Entry 8P8F (X-ray diffraction, 1.80 A resolution); this record covers chains A and B.

[Chain A (and B)]
Name: Lipase
Organism: Sphingomonas sp
Notes: chain B of this document is another copy of the same molecule, construct and numbering; everything in this record applies to it too
UniProtKB: A0A0N7I173 (A0A0N7I173_SPHMC); numbering as in UniProt (aligned over 1-315)
Amino-acid sequence (329 residues; numbered -13 to 315; the number before each row is that of its first residue; numbers below 1 keep their minus sign (Met-13 is residue -13)):
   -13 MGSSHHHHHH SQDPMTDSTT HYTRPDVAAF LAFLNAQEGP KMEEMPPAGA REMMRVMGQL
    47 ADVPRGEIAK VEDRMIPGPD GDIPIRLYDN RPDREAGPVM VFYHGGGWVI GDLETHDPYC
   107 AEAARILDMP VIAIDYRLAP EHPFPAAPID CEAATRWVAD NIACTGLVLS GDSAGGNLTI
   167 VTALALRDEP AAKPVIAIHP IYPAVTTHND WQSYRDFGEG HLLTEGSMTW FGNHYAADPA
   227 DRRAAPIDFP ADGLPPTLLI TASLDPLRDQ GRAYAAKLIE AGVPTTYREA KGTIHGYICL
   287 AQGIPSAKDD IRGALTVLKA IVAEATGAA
Not modelled in the structure: -13 to 5, 315
Differences from the reference sequence: initiating methionine (-13); expression tag (-12 to 0); conflict Ile120 (Val in A0A0N7I173)
Glycans and other covalent adducts: N-(phenylmethyl)pyridine-2-carboxamide (XBW) linked to Ser159
Residues lining bound ligands: N-(phenylmethyl)pyridine-2-carboxamide (XBW): Met40, Gly91, Gly92, Gly93, Trp94, Asp158, Ala160, Ala190, Leu208, Leu209, Met214, Phe217, Leu253, His281, Gly282
What the authors report for this chain:
  - binding site for N-(phenylmethyl)pyridine-2-carboxamide: Gly92, Gly93, Ser159, Ala160
  - catalytic residues: Gly92, Gly93, Ala160
  - catalytic residues: Asp158 (proposed by the authors, not directly observed)
  - mutagenesis - D158I: abolished catalytic activity
  - mutagenesis - D158I: unchanged expression
  - mutagenesis - D158E: unchanged catalytic activity
  - mutagenesis - D158N, D158S, D158T: decreased catalytic activity

[How chain A and chain B interact]
Pairs across the interface (28):
  Arg258(A) - Ile265(B)
  Arg258(A) - Glu266(B)  hydrogen bond (side chain-backbone)
  Arg258(A) - Gly268(B)
  Ala261(A) - Ile265(B)  hydrophobic
  Ala262(A) - Ala262(B)  hydrophobic
  Ile265(A) - Arg258(B)
  Ile265(A) - Ala261(B)  hydrophobic
  Ile265(A) - Ile265(B)  hydrophobic
  Ile265(A) - Tyr273(B)  hydrophobic
  Glu266(A) - Arg258(B)  hydrogen bond (backbone-side chain)
  Glu266(A) - Ala262(B)
  Gly268(A) - Arg258(B)
  Gly268(A) - Glu275(B)
  Gly268(A) - Lys277(B)  hydrogen bond (backbone-side chain)
  Val269(A) - Tyr273(B)
  Pro270(A) - Tyr273(B)
  Thr271(A) - Thr272(B)
  Thr271(A) - Tyr273(B)  hydrogen bond (backbone-backbone)
  Thr272(A) - Thr271(B)
  Thr272(A) - Thr272(B)
  Tyr273(A) - Ile265(B)  hydrophobic
  Tyr273(A) - Val269(B)
  Tyr273(A) - Pro270(B)
  Tyr273(A) - Thr271(B)  hydrogen bond (backbone-backbone)
  Arg274(A) - Glu310(B)  salt bridge
  Glu275(A) - Gly268(B)
  Lys277(A) - Gly268(B)  hydrogen bond (side chain-backbone)
  Glu310(A) - Arg274(B)  salt bridge
Other interface residues (no listed pair), chain A (17 interface residues in all): Ala267, Gly299
Other interface residues (no listed pair), chain B (17 interface residues in all): Ala259, Ala267

[Summary]
The chain A/chain B interface involves 17 residues from each chain, with 6 hydrogen bonds and 2 salt bridges.
Polar pairs include Arg274(A)-Glu310(B), Arg258(A)-Glu266(B) and Gly268(A)-Lys277(B). From the paper:
catalytic residues Gly92(A), Gly93(A) and Ala160(A) among others; D158N, D158S and D158T of chain A reduce
catalytic activity; 5 substitutions were tested in all.
Both chains are Lipase (Sphingomonas sp). Entry 8P8F (Crystal structure of the lipase SpL from Sphingomonas
sp. HXN-200 in complex with N-benzyl-picolinamide) was determined by X-ray diffraction, deposited together
with 8P7E and 8OIM.
